1ONZ - chain A; structure by X-ray diffraction, 2.40 A resolution.

Chain A:
Name: Protein-tyrosine phosphatase, non-receptor type 1
Organism: Homo sapiens
Notes: EC 3.1.3.48; fragment: PTP1B Catalytic Domain
Reference sequence: P18031 (PTN1_HUMAN); residue numbers follow UniProt; this construct covers 1-321
Sequence (321 residues; each row starts with the number of its first residue):
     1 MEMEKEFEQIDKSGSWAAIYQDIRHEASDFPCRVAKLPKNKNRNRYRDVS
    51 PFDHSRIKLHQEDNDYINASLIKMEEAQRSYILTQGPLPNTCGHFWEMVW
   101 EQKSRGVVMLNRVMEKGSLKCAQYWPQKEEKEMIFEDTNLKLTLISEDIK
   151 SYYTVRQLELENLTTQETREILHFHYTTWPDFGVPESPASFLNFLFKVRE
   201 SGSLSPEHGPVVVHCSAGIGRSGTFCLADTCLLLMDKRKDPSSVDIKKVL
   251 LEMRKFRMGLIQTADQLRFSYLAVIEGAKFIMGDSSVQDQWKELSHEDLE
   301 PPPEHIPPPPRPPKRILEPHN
Unresolved in the structure: 1, 285-321
Ligand contacts: compound 8b (968; 2-[(7-hydroxy-naphthalen-1-yl)-oxalyl-amino]-benzoic acid): Y46, V49, K120, W179, C215, S216, A217, G218, I219, G220, R221, Q262, T263, Q266
UniProt features mapped onto this chain:
  - active site: C215 (Phosphocysteine intermediate)
  - binding site (substrate): D181, C215 to R221, Q262
  - modified residue: M1 (N-acetylmethionine), Y20 (Phosphotyrosine), S50 (Phosphoserine), Y66 (Phosphotyrosine), C215 (Cysteine persulfide), S242 (Phosphoserine), S243 (Phosphoserine)
  - cross-link: C215 to S216 (N,N-(cysteine-1,S-diyl)serine (Cys-Ser))
  - mutagenesis: S50 (S50A/D: No phosphorylation), D181 (D181A: Substrate-trapping mutant), C215 (C215S: Catalytically inactive mutant; abolishes sulfhydration)

In short:
Ligands of chain A: compound 8b. Curated annotation (UniProt) lists active-site residue C215, 9
substrate-binding residues and 3 mutagenesis sites.
Chain A is Protein-tyrosine phosphatase, non-receptor type 1 (Homo sapiens); the structure, Oxalyl-aryl-Amino
Benzoic acid Inhibitors of PTP1B, compound 8b, was determined by X-ray diffraction (same publication as 1ONY).
